Entry 8VRT (electron microscopy, 3.42 A resolution); this record covers chains A and B of the 4 polymer chains in the assembly.

[Chain A (and B)]
Name: Kelch repeat and BTB domain-containing protein 4
Source organism: Homo sapiens
Notes: chain B of this document is another copy of the same molecule, construct and numbering; everything in this record applies to it too
UniProt: Q9NVX7 (KBTB4_HUMAN); the construct has insertions or renumbered stretches relative to UniProt, so the offset changes along the chain: 17-310 = UniProt 17-310; 313-536 = UniProt 311-534
Amino-acid sequence (520 residues; numbered 17 to 536; the number before each row is that of its first residue):
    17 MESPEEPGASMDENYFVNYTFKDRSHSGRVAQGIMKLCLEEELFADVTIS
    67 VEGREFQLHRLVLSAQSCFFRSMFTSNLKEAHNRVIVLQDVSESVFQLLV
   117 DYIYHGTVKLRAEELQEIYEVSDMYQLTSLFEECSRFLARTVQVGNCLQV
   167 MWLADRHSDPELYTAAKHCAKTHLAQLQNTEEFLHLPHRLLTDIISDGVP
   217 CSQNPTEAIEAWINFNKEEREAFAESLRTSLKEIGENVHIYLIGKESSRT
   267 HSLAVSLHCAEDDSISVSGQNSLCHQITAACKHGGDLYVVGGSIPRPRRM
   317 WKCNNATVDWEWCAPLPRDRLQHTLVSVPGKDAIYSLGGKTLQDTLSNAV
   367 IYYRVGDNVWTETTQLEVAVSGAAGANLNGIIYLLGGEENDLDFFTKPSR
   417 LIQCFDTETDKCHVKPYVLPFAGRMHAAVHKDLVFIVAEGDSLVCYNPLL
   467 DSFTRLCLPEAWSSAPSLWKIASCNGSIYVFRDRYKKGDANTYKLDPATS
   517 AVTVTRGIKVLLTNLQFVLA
Unresolved in the structure: 17-22 (chain B: 17-25)
Sequence notes: insertion (311-312)
Reported in the primary citation:
  - binding site for inositol hexakisphosphate: Trp317
  - mutagenesis - I310F: increased binding to LHC

[Interface between chain A and chain B]
Pairs across the interface - 135 pairs, chain A then chain B:
  Pro23(A) - Tyr433(B)
  Pro23(A) - Asp467(B)
  Pro23(A) - Ser468(B)
  Pro23(A) - Phe469(B)
  Gly24(A) - Phe469(B)
  Ala25(A) - Phe469(B)
  Ala25(A) - Arg471(B)
  Ser26(A) - Phe469(B)  hydrogen bond (backbone-backbone)
  Ser26(A) - Thr470(B)
  Ser26(A) - Arg471(B)
  Met27(A) - Arg471(B)
  Glu29(A) - Thr470(B)
  Tyr31(A) - Phe153(B)
  Tyr31(A) - Arg156(B)  hydrogen bond (backbone-side chain)
  Tyr31(A) - Leu449(B)  hydrophobic
  Tyr31(A) - Cys461(B)  hydrophobic
  Tyr31(A) - Asn463(B)
  Tyr31(A) - Ser468(B)  hydrogen bond
  Tyr31(A) - Phe469(B)
  Tyr31(A) - Thr470(B)
  Phe32(A) - Phe153(B)  hydrophobic
  Phe32(A) - Leu449(B)  hydrophobic
  Phe32(A) - Pro513(B)  hydrophobic
  Val33(A) - Arg127(B)
  Val33(A) - Ala128(B)  hydrogen bond (backbone-backbone)
  Val33(A) - Phe153(B)
  Val33(A) - Ala514(B)
  Asn34(A) - Leu126(B)
  Asn34(A) - Arg127(B)
  Tyr35(A) - Lys125(B)
  Tyr35(A) - Leu126(B)  hydrogen bond (backbone-backbone)
  Tyr35(A) - Glu149(B)  hydrogen bond
  Tyr35(A) - Phe153(B)  hydrophobic
  Tyr35(A) - Arg156(B)
  Tyr35(A) - Leu466(B)  hydrophobic
  Thr36(A) - Thr123(B)
  Thr36(A) - Val124(B)
  Thr36(A) - Lys125(B)
  Phe37(A) - Gly122(B)
  Phe37(A) - Thr123(B)
  Phe37(A) - Val124(B)  hydrogen bond (backbone-backbone)
  Phe37(A) - Leu126(B)  hydrophobic
  Phe37(A) - Glu149(B)
  Phe37(A) - Leu466(B)  hydrophobic
  Lys38(A) - Gly122(B)
  Lys38(A) - Thr123(B)
  Asp39(A) - Tyr118(B)  hydrogen bond
  Asp39(A) - Gly122(B)  hydrogen bond (backbone-backbone)
  Asp39(A) - Ser145(B)
  Arg40(A) - Leu466(B)  hydrogen bond (side chain-backbone)
  His42(A) - Gln82(B)  hydrogen bond
  His42(A) - Ile119(B)  hydrogen bond (side chain-backbone)
  His42(A) - His121(B)
  His42(A) - Gly122(B)
  Ser43(A) - Ala47(B)
  Arg45(A) - Gln82(B)  hydrogen bond
  Arg45(A) - Tyr118(B)  hydrogen bond
  Arg45(A) - Ser145(B)
  Val46(A) - Gln82(B)
  Ala47(A) - Ser43(B)
  Gly49(A) - Ala81(B)
  Ile50(A) - Ile50(B)  hydrophobic
  Ile50(A) - Leu77(B)  hydrophobic
  Ile50(A) - Ala81(B)
  Leu53(A) - Ser80(B)
  Leu53(A) - Ala81(B)
  Leu53(A) - Arg87(B)
  Cys54(A) - Leu77(B)  hydrophobic
  Phe60(A) - Arg76(B)
  Phe60(A) - Leu77(B)  hydrophobic
  Phe60(A) - Ser80(B)
  His75(A) - Leu77(B)
  Arg76(A) - Phe60(B)
  Leu77(A) - Cys54(B)  hydrophobic
  Leu77(A) - Phe60(B)  hydrophobic
  Ser80(A) - Leu53(B)
  Ser80(A) - Phe60(B)
  Ala81(A) - Gly49(B)
  Ala81(A) - Ile50(B)
  Gln82(A) - His42(B)  hydrogen bond
  Gln82(A) - Arg45(B)  hydrogen bond
  Gln82(A) - Val46(B)
  Arg87(A) - Glu57(B)  salt bridge
  Thr91(A) - Leu59(B)
  Tyr118(A) - Asp39(B)  hydrogen bond
  Tyr118(A) - His42(B)
  Tyr118(A) - Arg45(B)  hydrogen bond
  Ile119(A) - His42(B)  hydrogen bond (backbone-side chain)
  Tyr120(A) - His42(B)
  His121(A) - His42(B)
  Gly122(A) - Asp39(B)  hydrogen bond (backbone-backbone)
  Gly122(A) - His42(B)
  Thr123(A) - Phe37(B)
  Val124(A) - Thr36(B)
  Val124(A) - Phe37(B)  hydrogen bond (backbone-backbone)
  Lys125(A) - Asn34(B)
  Lys125(A) - Tyr35(B)
  Leu126(A) - Asn34(B)
  Leu126(A) - Tyr35(B)  hydrogen bond (backbone-backbone)
  Leu126(A) - Phe37(B)  hydrophobic
  Arg127(A) - Val33(B)
  Ala128(A) - Val33(B)  hydrogen bond (backbone-backbone)
  Ser145(A) - Asp39(B)  hydrogen bond
  Ser145(A) - Arg45(B)
  Glu149(A) - Tyr35(B)  hydrogen bond
  Glu149(A) - Phe37(B)
  Phe153(A) - Tyr31(B)
  Phe153(A) - Phe32(B)
  Phe153(A) - Val33(B)
  Phe153(A) - Tyr35(B)  hydrophobic
  Arg156(A) - Tyr31(B)  hydrogen bond (side chain-backbone)
  Arg156(A) - Tyr35(B)  hydrogen bond
  Thr157(A) - Phe32(B)
  Thr380(A) - Leu408(B)
  His446(A) - Phe32(B)
  Leu449(A) - Tyr31(B)  hydrophobic
  Leu449(A) - Phe32(B)  hydrophobic
  Phe451(A) - Phe32(B)  hydrophobic
  Cys461(A) - Tyr31(B)
  Asn463(A) - Tyr31(B)
  Leu466(A) - Tyr35(B)  hydrophobic
  Leu466(A) - Thr36(B)
  Leu466(A) - Phe37(B)  hydrophobic
  Leu466(A) - Arg40(B)  hydrogen bond (backbone-side chain)
  Ser468(A) - Tyr31(B)  hydrogen bond (backbone-side chain)
  Phe469(A) - Ser26(B)  hydrogen bond (backbone-backbone)
  Thr470(A) - Ser26(B)
  Thr470(A) - Glu29(B)
  Thr470(A) - Tyr31(B)
  Arg471(A) - Met27(B)
  Cys473(A) - Met27(B)  hydrophobic
  Pro513(A) - Asn30(B)  hydrogen bond (backbone-side chain)
  Pro513(A) - Phe32(B)  hydrophobic
  Ala514(A) - Asn30(B)
  Ala514(A) - Val33(B)
Also at the interface, not in a pair above, chain A (72 interface residues in all): Asn30, Ser41, Gly44, Val78, Phe90, Leu146, Gln381, Asp467
Also at the interface, not in a pair above, chain B (67 interface residues in all): Lys38, His75, Phe90, Tyr120, Leu146, Thr157, His446, Phe451, Leu465

[Overview]
Chain A and chain B form an interface of 72 and 67 residues respectively; the contacts include 31 hydrogen
bonds and 1 salt bridge. Polar pairs include Arg87(A)-Glu57(B), Tyr31(A)-Arg156(B) and Tyr31(A)-Ser468(B). The
paper reports a binding site for inositol hexakisphosphate at Trp317(A); I310F of chain A increases binding to
LHC.
Both chains are Kelch repeat and BTB domain-containing protein 4 (Homo sapiens). Entry 8VRT (The structure of
LSD1-CoREST-HDAC1 in complex with KBTBD4R313PRR mutant) was determined by electron microscopy together with
8VPQ and 9DTQ from the same study.
